Entry 3WSE (X-ray diffraction, 2.50 A resolution); this record covers chains A and F of the 6 polymer chains in the assembly.

# Chain A (and F)
Molecule: Putative GTP cyclohydrolase 1 type 2
From: Methanocaldococcus jannaschii
Notes: chain F of this document is another copy of the same molecule, construct and numbering; everything in this record applies to it too
Chain sequence (252 residues; numbered -2 to 249; the number before each row is that of its first residue; numbers below 1 keep their minus sign (Gly-2 is residue -2)):
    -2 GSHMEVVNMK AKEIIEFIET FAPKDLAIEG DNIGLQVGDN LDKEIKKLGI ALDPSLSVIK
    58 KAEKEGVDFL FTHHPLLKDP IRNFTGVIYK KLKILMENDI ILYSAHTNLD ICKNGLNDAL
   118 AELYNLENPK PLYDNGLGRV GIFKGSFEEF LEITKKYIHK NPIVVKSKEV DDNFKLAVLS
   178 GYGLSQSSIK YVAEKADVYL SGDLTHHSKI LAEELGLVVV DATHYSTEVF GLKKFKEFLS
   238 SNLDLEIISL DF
Unresolved in the structure: -2 to 1 (chain F: -2 to 5)
Ion coordination: Fe2+ site 1: His70, Asp107, Glu225; Fe2+ site 2: His71, His221, Glu225 (together with phosphate ion)
What the authors report for this chain:
  - Fe2+ coordination: His70, His71, Asp107, His221, Glu225
  - binding site for phosphate ion: His103, Ser177, Tyr179, His204

# How chain A and chain F interact
Contacting residue pairs (30; chain A residue first):
  Leu49(A) - His203(F)
  Asp50(A) - His203(F)  salt bridge
  Asp50(A) - His204(F)
  Asp50(A) - Ile207(F)
  Ser52(A) - Ile207(F)
  Ser52(A) - Glu211(F)
  Leu53(A) - Glu211(F)  hydrogen bond (backbone-side chain)
  His71(A) - His204(F)
  Val84(A) - Glu211(F)
  Val84(A) - Leu212(F)  hydrophobic
  Lys88(A) - Glu211(F)  salt bridge
  Asp200(A) - Thr202(F)
  Asp200(A) - His203(F)  hydrogen bond (side chain-backbone)
  Thr202(A) - Asp200(F)
  Thr202(A) - Thr202(F)
  His203(A) - Leu49(F)
  His203(A) - Asp50(F)  salt bridge
  His203(A) - Asp200(F)  hydrogen bond (backbone-side chain)
  His203(A) - His221(F)
  His204(A) - His71(F)
  His204(A) - His221(F)
  Ile207(A) - Asp50(F)
  Ile207(A) - Ser52(F)
  Glu211(A) - Ser52(F)
  Glu211(A) - Leu53(F)  hydrogen bond (side chain-backbone)
  Glu211(A) - Val84(F)
  Glu211(A) - Lys88(F)  salt bridge
  Leu212(A) - Val84(F)  hydrophobic
  His221(A) - His203(F)
  His221(A) - His204(F)
Also at the interface, not in a pair above, chain A (17 interface residues in all): Pro51, Tyr222
Also at the interface, not in a pair above, chain F (17 interface residues in all): Pro51, Tyr222

# In short
The chain A/chain F interface involves 17 residues from each chain; the contacts include 4 hydrogen bonds and
4 salt bridges. Among the polar pairs are Asp50(A)-His203(F), Lys88(A)-Glu211(F) and Leu53(A)-Glu211(F). The
paper reports a binding site for phosphate ion at His103(A), Ser177(A) and Tyr179(A) among others; Fe2+
coordination by His70(A), His71(A) and Asp107(A) among others.
Both chains are Putative GTP cyclohydrolase 1 type 2 (Methanocaldococcus jannaschii). Entry 3WSE (Reduced HcgD
from Methanocaldococcus jannaschii) was determined by X-ray diffraction, deposited together with 3WSD, 3WSF,
3WSG, 3WSH and 3WSI.
